PDB entry 6P7X | electron microscopy, 4.30 A resolution (low resolution: residue-level contacts below are approximate; hydrogen-bond / salt-bridge calls are withheld) | chains E and C of the 5 polymer chains in the assembly

# Chain E
Name: Ndc10
From: Kluyveromyces lactis
UniProt: Q6CPM4 (Q6CPM4_KLULA); numbering as in UniProt (aligned over 1-403)
Amino-acid sequence (407 residues; numbered 1 to 407; the number before each row is that of its first residue):
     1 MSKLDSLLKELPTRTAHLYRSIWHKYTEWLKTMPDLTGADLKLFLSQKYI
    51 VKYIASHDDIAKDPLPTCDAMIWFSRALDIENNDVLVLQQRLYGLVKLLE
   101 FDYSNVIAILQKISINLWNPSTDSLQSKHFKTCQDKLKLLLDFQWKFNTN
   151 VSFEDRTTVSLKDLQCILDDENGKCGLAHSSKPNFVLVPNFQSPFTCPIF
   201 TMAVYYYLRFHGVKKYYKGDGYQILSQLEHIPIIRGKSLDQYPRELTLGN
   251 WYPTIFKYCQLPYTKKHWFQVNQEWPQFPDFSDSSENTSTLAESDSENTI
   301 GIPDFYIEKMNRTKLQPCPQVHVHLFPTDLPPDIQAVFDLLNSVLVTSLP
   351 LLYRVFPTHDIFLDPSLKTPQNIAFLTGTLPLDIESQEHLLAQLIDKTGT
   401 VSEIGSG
Unresolved in the structure: 1-3, 36-39, 283-292, 403-407
Construct notes: expression tag (404-407)

# Chain C
Name: Ctf13
From: Kluyveromyces lactis
UniProt: Q6CK37 (Q6CK37_KLULA); residues 1-389 here = UniProt positions 1-389
Amino-acid sequence (389 residues; each row starts with the number of its first residue):
     1 MFDTKLFLSLPIDIRYTVYFFLGDVVQNVRPPAKSDIFNDELIAYPNIRE
    51 FNQSLVDKYSKHIGVYDYIPNFIPNWCRDFDLLRHDIILTDRLRVCLQYE
   101 EQWFSVQWIVVSGELEIGIFTTDEQFLQVSYTINEYCHLLSIAQQDLRLG
   151 INVSDINDVNELCKEIQHRWLFDTVSYISFINCWDLDHENVVSIIPCMES
   201 FNNLHMLRIESKNMFNNLINTQGVRENPGKTIVYNVRQNIFELELYTLRD
   251 LGYKSVVDLQKWEQLQCLSLSGCEFIDLNNLILPQHCKMLILKEVKYIIW
   301 WDLSHLLKRIRPQWIINGQVKKPTKKEEEEESEWYNLYLEVVQTYQPLNF
   351 IELHNAKRVKGNLILPARLVTESRIKISNGTKVDSVLLI
Unresolved in the structure: 1-2

# Chain E / chain C interface
Contacting residue pairs (25; chain E residue first):
  Leu8(E) - Phe38(C)
  Lys9(E) - Lys34(C)
  Glu10(E) - Trp184(C)
  Leu11(E) - Trp184(C)
  Pro12(E) - Asn182(C)
  Pro12(E) - Trp184(C)
  Thr13(E) - Glu124(C)
  Arg14(E) - Lys61(C)
  Arg14(E) - Val65(C)
  Arg14(E) - Asn152(C)
  Arg14(E) - Val153(C)
  Arg14(E) - Ser154(C)
  His17(E) - Pro32(C)
  His17(E) - Ala33(C)
  His17(E) - Ile37(C)
  His17(E) - Tyr66(C)
  Leu18(E) - Val65(C)
  Arg20(E) - Ile37(C)
  Arg20(E) - Asp40(C)
  Arg20(E) - Tyr68(C)
  Ser21(E) - Val65(C)
  Ser21(E) - Tyr66(C)
  Ser21(E) - Tyr68(C)
  His24(E) - Tyr68(C)
  Trp73(E) - Phe38(C)
Interface residues without a listed pair, chain E (14 interface residues in all): Ala16
Interface residues without a listed pair, chain C (17 interface residues in all): His62
From the paper, about this interface:
  - interface residues, chain C: Asn28(C)

# Summary
14 residues of chain E face 17 of chain C across their interface. The paper reports the interface residue
Asn28(C).
Chain E is Ndc10 and chain C is Ctf13, both from Kluyveromyces lactis; the structure, Structure of the K.
lactis CBF3 core - Ndc10 D1D2 complex, was determined by electron microscopy, deposited together with 6P7W and
6P7V.
